PDB entry 2A9K | X-ray diffraction, 1.73 A resolution | chains A and B

Chain A:
Molecule: Ras-related protein Ral-A
From: Homo sapiens
UniProtKB: P11233 (RALA_HUMAN); residues 9-183 here = UniProt positions 9-183
Amino-acid sequence (187 residues; numbered -3 to 183; the number before each row is that of its first residue; numbers below 1 keep their minus sign (Gly-3 is residue -3)):
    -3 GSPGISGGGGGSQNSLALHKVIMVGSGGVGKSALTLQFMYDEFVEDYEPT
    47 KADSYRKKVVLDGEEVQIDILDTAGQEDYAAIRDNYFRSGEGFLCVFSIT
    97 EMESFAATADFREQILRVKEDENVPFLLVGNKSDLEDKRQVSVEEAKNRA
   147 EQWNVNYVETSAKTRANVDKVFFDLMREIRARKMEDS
Unresolved in the structure: -3 to 12, 183
Sequence notes: cloning artifact (-3 to 8)
Bound ions: Mg2+: Ser28 (together with GDP)
Ligand contacts: GDP (guanosine-5'-diphosphate): Ser22, Gly23, Gly24, Val25, Gly26, Lys27, Ser28, Ala29, Phe39, Val40, Glu41, Asp42, Tyr43, Asn127, Lys128, Asp130, Leu131, Ser157, Ala158, Lys159
UniProt features mapped onto this chain:
  - motif: Tyr43 to Tyr51 (Effector region)
  - binding site (GTP): Gly24 to Ala29, Val40 to Thr46, Asn127 to Asp130
  - glycosylation: Thr46 (Microbial infection: O-linked (Glc) threonine)
  - natural variant: Val25 (V25L: In HINCONS; V25M: In HINCONS), Lys128 (K128R: In HINCONS), Asp130 (D130G: In HINCONS), Ser157 (S157A: In HINCONS), Ala158 (deletion: In HINCONS; uncertain significance)
  - mutagenesis: Gly23 (G23V: Impaired cytokinesis, as shown by increased number of binucleate cells. No effect on interaction with EXOC2 and EXOC8. No effect on cytokinesis; when associated with R-38 or W-48 ...), Glu38 (E38R: Impaired cytokinesis, as shown by increased number of binucleate cells. No effect on cytokinesis; when associated with V-23. Decreased interaction with EXOC2 and EXOC8; when associated with V-23), Thr46 (T46A: Abolished monoglucosylation by P.sordellii toxin TcsL), Lys47 (K47E: Strongly reduces interaction with EXOC8; K47I: No effect on interaction with EXOC8), Ala48 (A48W: Impaired cytokinesis, as shown by increased number of binucleate cells. No effect on cytokinesis; when associated with V-23. Decreased interaction with EXOC2 and EXOC8 ...), Asp49 (D49E: No effect on cytokinesis; when associated with L-72; D49N: No effect on cytokinesis. Impaired cytokinesis, as shown by increased number of binucleate cells; when associated with L-72), Ser50 (S50W: Strongly reduces interaction with EXOC8), Arg52 (R52A: Strongly reduces interaction with EXOC8; R52W: No effect on interaction with EXOC8), Gln72 (Q72L: Impaired cytokinesis, as shown by increased number of binucleate cells. Impaired cytokinesis; when associated with N-49 or 1-M--S-11. No effect on cytokinesis; when associated with E-49), Asn81 (N81A: No effect on interaction with EXOC8; N81R: Strongly reduces interaction with EXOC8)
From the paper describing this entry:
  - post-translational modification sites: Thr46 (citing earlier work)

Chain B:
Molecule: Mono-ADP-ribosyltransferase C3
From: Clostridium botulinum D phage
Notes: EC 2.4.2.-
UniProtKB: P15879 (ARC3_CBDP); residues 41-251 here = UniProt positions 41-251
Amino-acid sequence (223 residues; numbered 29 to 251; the number before each row is that of its first residue):
    29 GSPGISGGGGGSAYSNTYQEFTNIDQAKAWGNAQYKKYGLSKSEKEAIVS
    79 YTKSASEINGKLRQNKGVINGFPSNLIKQVELLDKSFNKMKTPENIMLFR
   129 GDDPAYLGTEFQNTLLNSNGTINKTAFEKAKAKFLNKDRLEYGYISTSLM
   179 NVSQFAGRPIITKFKVAKGSKAGYIDPISAFAGQLEMLLPRHSTYHIDDM
   229 RLSSDGKQIIITATMMGTAINPK
Unresolved in the structure: 29-44
Sequence notes: cloning artifact (29-40)
Ligand contacts: NAD (nicotinamide-adenine-dinucleotide): Tyr79, Thr80, Ala83, Ser84, Asn87, Arg91, Phe127, Arg128, Gly129, Asp130, Asp131, Ala133, Tyr134, Arg167, Glu169, Ser174, Thr175, Ser176, Phe183, Arg186, Phe209, Gln212, Glu214
UniProt features mapped onto this chain:
  - active site: Arg128, Ser174, Glu214
  - binding site (NAD(+)): Thr80, Asn87, Arg91, Arg128 to Asp131, Arg167 to Glu169, Phe183 to Arg186, Gln212 to Glu214
  - site: Glu214 (Transition state stabilizer)
  - mutagenesis: Gly99 (G99D: Reduces interaction with human RALA), Glu109 (E109A: Loss of interaction with human RALA), Ser174 (S174A: No effect on enzyme activity), Gln182 (Q182A: No effect on NAD binding. No effect on enzyme activity), Arg186 (R186E: Loss of NAD binding and loss of activity), Gln212 (Q212A: Reduces affinity for NAD 2-fold. No effect on enzyme activity)
From the paper describing this entry:
  - binding site for NAD: Arg91
  - mutagenesis - G99D: decreased binding to Ras-related protein Ral-A (chain A)
  - mutagenesis - P205A: unchanged binding to Ras-related protein Ral-A (chain A)

Chain A / chain B interface:
Pairs across the interface (44; chain A residue first):
  Ser22(A) - Asn93(B)  hydrogen bond
  Gly23(A) - Asn93(B)  hydrogen bond (backbone-backbone)
  Gly23(A) - Lys94(B)
  Gly23(A) - Val96(B)
  Ala70(A) - Val96(B)
  Gly71(A) - Val96(B)
  Gly71(A) - Ile97(B)  hydrogen bond (backbone-backbone)
  Gly71(A) - Asn98(B)
  Gln72(A) - Gly95(B)
  Gln72(A) - Ile97(B)
  Gln72(A) - Arg219(B)  hydrogen bond (backbone-side chain)
  Gln72(A) - His220(B)
  Glu73(A) - Ala247(B)
  Glu73(A) - Ile248(B)
  Glu73(A) - Asn249(B)
  Asp74(A) - Ile97(B)
  Asp74(A) - Ile105(B)
  Tyr75(A) - Ile97(B)  hydrophobic
  Tyr75(A) - Ile105(B)
  Tyr75(A) - Glu109(B)
  Tyr75(A) - Asp112(B)  hydrogen bond
  Tyr75(A) - Ile248(B)
  Ala76(A) - Ile105(B)
  Arg79(A) - Ile97(B)
  Arg79(A) - Asn98(B)  hydrogen bond (side chain-backbone)
  Arg79(A) - Phe100(B)  hydrogen bond (side chain-backbone)
  Arg79(A) - Ile105(B)
  Tyr82(A) - Asn98(B)  hydrogen bond
  Phe83(A) - Asn98(B)
  Glu97(A) - Lys94(B)  salt bridge
  Glu99(A) - Gln92(B)  hydrogen bond (backbone-side chain)
  Ala102(A) - Gln92(B)
  Ala103(A) - Gln92(B)
  Ala103(A) - Asn93(B)
  Asp106(A) - Lys89(B)  salt bridge
  Asp106(A) - Gly99(B)
  Phe107(A) - Asn93(B)
  Phe107(A) - Val96(B)  hydrophobic
  Phe107(A) - Asn98(B)
  Phe107(A) - Gly99(B)
  Gln110(A) - Asn98(B)
  Gln110(A) - Gly99(B)
  Gln110(A) - Phe100(B)
  Gln110(A) - Pro101(B)
Also at the interface, not in a pair above, chain A (23 interface residues in all): Gly21, Thr46, Thr69, Ser100
Also at the interface, not in a pair above, chain B (24 interface residues in all): Arg91, Ser102, Val108, Lys113, Pro250
From the paper, about this interface:
  - specific contacts: Glu109(B)-Tyr75(A)

Summary:
23 residues of chain A face 24 of chain B across their interface; the contacts include 9 hydrogen bonds and 2
salt bridges. Polar contacts include Glu97(A)-Lys94(B), Asp106(A)-Lys89(B) and Ser22(A)-Asn93(B). The authors
report a contact between Glu109(B) and Tyr75(A). The paper reports a binding site for NAD at Arg91(B); G99D of
chain B reduces binding to Ras-related protein Ral-A (chain A).
Here chain A is Ras-related protein Ral-A (Homo sapiens) and chain B is Mono-ADP-ribosyltransferase C3
(Clostridium botulinum D phage). Entry 2A9K (Crystal structure of the C3bot-NAD-RalA complex reveals a novel
type of action of a bacterial exoenzyme) was determined by X-ray diffraction (same publication as 2A78).
